8YFR - chains C and K of the 14 polymer chains in the assembly; structure by electron microscopy, 3.40 A resolution.

== Chain C ==
Name: RNA polymerase II third largest subunit B44, part of central core
Organism: Komagataella phaffii
Reference sequence: C4R7L2 (C4R7L2_KOMPG); numbering as in UniProt (aligned over 1-304)
Sequence (304 residues; each row starts with the number of its first residue):
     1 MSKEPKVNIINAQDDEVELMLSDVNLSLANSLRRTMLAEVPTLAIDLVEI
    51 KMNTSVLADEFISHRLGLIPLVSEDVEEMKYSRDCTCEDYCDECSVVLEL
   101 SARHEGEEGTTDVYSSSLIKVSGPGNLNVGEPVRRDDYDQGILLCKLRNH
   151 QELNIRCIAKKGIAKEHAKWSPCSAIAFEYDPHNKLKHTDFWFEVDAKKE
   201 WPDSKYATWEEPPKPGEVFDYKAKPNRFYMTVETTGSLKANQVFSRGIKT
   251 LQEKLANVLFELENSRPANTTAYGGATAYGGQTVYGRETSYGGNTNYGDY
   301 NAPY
Disordered / not traced: 1-3, 267-304
Bound ions: Zn2+: Cys85, Cys87, Cys91, Cys94

== Chain K ==
Name: RNA polymerase II subunit B12.5
Organism: Komagataella phaffii
Reference sequence: C4R3Z5 (C4R3Z5_KOMPG); residues 1-118 here = UniProt positions 1-118
Sequence (118 residues; each row starts with the number of its first residue):
     1 MNAPDRFELFILPDDVPKLKITPDSRVPNCIIIKFEREDHTLANLLREEL
    51 ALYPDVTFVAYKVEHPLFANFVMRLQTEEGTRPKQALERACASIINKLKT
   101 LDHKFNEEWNIKNFSLND
Disordered / not traced: 114-118

== How chain C and chain K interact ==
Residue-residue contacts - 59 pairs, chain C then chain K:
  Pro5(C) with Leu101(K), hydrophobic; Lys104(K), hydrogen bond (backbone-side chain)
  Val7(C) with Leu101(K), hydrophobic; Phe105(K), hydrophobic; Glu108(K)
  Asn8(C) with Glu108(K)
  Ile9(C) with Phe105(K), hydrophobic; Glu108(K); Trp109(K); Lys112(K)
  Ala12(C) with Trp109(K), hydrophobic
  Gln13(C) with Trp109(K)
  Val17(C) with Trp109(K), hydrophobic
  Leu19(C) with Phe105(K), hydrophobic
  Leu21(C) with Leu101(K), hydrophobic
  Asn25(C) with Glu48(K)
  Leu26(C) with Glu48(K)
  Ser27(C) with Asn44(K); Leu45(K); Glu48(K), hydrogen bond
  Leu28(C) with Leu45(K), hydrophobic
  Ser31(C) with Thr41(K), hydrogen bond (side chain-backbone); Leu45(K)
  Arg34(C) with Asp39(K), salt bridge; Thr41(K), hydrogen bond
  Thr35(C) with Thr41(K)
  Arg83(C) with Ile11(K)
  Ile163(C) with Phe10(K), hydrophobic
  Lys165(C) with Arg6(K), hydrogen bond (backbone-side chain); Phe10(K); Asp39(K), salt bridge
  Glu166(C) with Arg6(K), hydrogen bond (backbone-side chain); Phe7(K); Phe10(K)
  Lys224(C) with Leu52(K)
  Asn241(C) with Trp109(K)
  Phe244(C) with Phe105(K), hydrophobic
  Ser245(C) with Asp102(K)
  Ile248(C) with Leu98(K); Asp102(K)
  Leu251(C) with Leu98(K), hydrophobic
  Gln252(C) with Ile95(K), hydrogen bond (side chain-backbone); Leu98(K); Lys99(K)
  Lys254(C) with Glu38(K), salt bridge; Leu42(K)
  Leu255(C) with Leu42(K), hydrophobic; Ile94(K), hydrophobic; Ile95(K), hydrophobic; Leu98(K), hydrophobic
  Val258(C) with Phe35(K), hydrophobic; Leu42(K), hydrophobic
  Leu259(C) with Glu88(K); Cys91(K), hydrophobic
  Leu262(C) with Leu19(K), hydrophobic; Ile21(K), hydrophobic; Leu87(K), hydrophobic; Glu88(K)
  Ser265(C) with Lys84(K)
Other interface residues (no listed pair), chain C (41 interface residues in all): Lys6, Val24, Leu32, Ala256, Asn257, Glu261, Glu263, Arg266
Other interface residues (no listed pair), chain K (39 interface residues in all): Leu9, Lys18, His40, Leu46, Glu49, Arg82, Lys97, Thr100, Asn106

== Overview ==
Chain C and chain K form an interface of 41 and 39 residues respectively, with 7 hydrogen bonds and 3 salt
bridges. Polar pairs include Arg34(C)-Asp39(K), Lys165(C)-Asp39(K) and Lys254(C)-Glu38(K). Cys85(C), Cys87(C),
Cys91(C) and Cys94(C) coordinate Zn2+.
Chain C is RNA polymerase II third largest subunit B44, part of central core and chain K is RNA polymerase II
subunit B12.5, both from Komagataella phaffii; the structure, Cryo EM structure of Komagataella phaffii
Rat1-Rai1 complex bound within the RNAPII cleft, was determined by electron microscopy together with 8YF5,
8YFE and 8YFQ from the same study.
